PDB entry 1UY4 | X-ray diffraction, 1.69 A resolution | chain A

== Chain A ==
Molecule: Endo-1,4-beta-xylanase A
Source organism: Clostridium stercorarium
Notes: fragment: carbohydrate-binding module, residues 236-374
UniProtKB: Q93AQ5 (Q93AQ5); residues 7-145 here correspond to UniProt positions 1-139 (UniProt number = residue number - 6)
Sequence (145 residues; row label = number of the first residue in the row):
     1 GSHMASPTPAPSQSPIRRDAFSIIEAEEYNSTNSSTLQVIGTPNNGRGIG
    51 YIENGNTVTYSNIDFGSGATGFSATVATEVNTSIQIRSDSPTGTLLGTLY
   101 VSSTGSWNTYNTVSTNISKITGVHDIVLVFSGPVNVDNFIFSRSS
Disordered / not traced: 1-13
Differences from the reference sequence: conflict Asn111 (Gln105 in Q93AQ5)
Ion coordination: Ca2+: Glu25, Glu27, Arg47, Asp137; Na+: Ser35, Thr98, Thr115

== Summary ==
Glu25, Glu27, Arg47 and Asp137 coordinate Ca2+. Ser35, Thr98 and Thr115 form the Na+ site.
Chain A is Endo-1,4-beta-xylanase A (Clostridium stercorarium); the structure, Binding sub-site dissection of
a family 6 carbohydrate-binding module by X-ray crystallography and isothermal titration calorimetry, was
determined by X-ray diffraction, deposited together with 1UY1, 1UY2 and 1UY3.
